1YBO - chains A and C of the 4 polymer chains in the assembly; structure by X-ray diffraction, 2.30 A resolution.

== Chain A ==
Name: Syntenin 1
Source organism: Homo sapiens
UniProtKB: O00560 (SDCB1_HUMAN); residue numbers follow UniProt; this construct covers 113-273
Chain sequence (166 residues; each row starts with the number of its first residue):
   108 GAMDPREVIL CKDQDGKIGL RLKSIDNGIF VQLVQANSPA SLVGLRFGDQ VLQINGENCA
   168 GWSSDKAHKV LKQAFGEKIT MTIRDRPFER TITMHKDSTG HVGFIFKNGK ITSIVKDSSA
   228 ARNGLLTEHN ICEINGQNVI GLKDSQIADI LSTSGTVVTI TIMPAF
Disordered / not traced: 108-110
Sequence notes: cloning artifact (108-112)

== Chain C ==
Name: Syndecan-4
UniProtKB: P31431 (SDC4_HUMAN); residues -10 to 6 here correspond to UniProt positions 182-198 (UniProt number = residue number + 192)
Chain sequence (17 residues; each row starts with the number of its first residue; numbers below 1 keep their minus sign (Leu-10 is residue -10)):
   -10 LGKKPIYKKA PTNEFYA
Disordered / not traced: -10 to 0

== Chain A / chain C interface ==
Residue-residue contacts (17; chain A residue first):
  His208(A) with Tyr5(C); Ala6(C)
  Val209(A) with Ala6(C), hydrogen bond (backbone-backbone)
  Gly210(A) with Ala6(C), hydrogen bond (backbone-backbone)
  Phe211(A) with Phe4(C); Tyr5(C); Ala6(C), hydrogen bond (backbone-backbone)
  Ile212(A) with Glu3(C); Phe4(C)
  Phe213(A) with Glu3(C); Phe4(C), hydrogen bond (backbone-backbone); Ala6(C), hydrophobic
  Val222(A) with Tyr5(C), hydrophobic
  Asp251(A) with Phe4(C)
  Ser252(A) with Phe4(C)
  Ala255(A) with Phe4(C), hydrophobic
  Leu258(A) with Ala6(C), hydrophobic
Interface residues without a listed pair, chain A (14 interface residues in all): Thr206, Gly207, Lys214
Interface residues without a listed pair, chain C (5 interface residues in all): Asn2

== Overview ==
14 residues of chain A and 5 residues of chain C are in contact, with 4 hydrogen bonds. Polar contacts include
Val209(A)-Ala6(C), Gly210(A)-Ala6(C) and Phe211(A)-Ala6(C).
Chain A is Syntenin 1 (Homo sapiens) and chain C is Syndecan-4; the structure, Crystal structure of the PDZ
tandem of human syntenin with syndecan peptide, was determined by X-ray diffraction (same publication as 1W9E,
1W9O, 1W9Q and 1V1T).
